PDB entry 1RY1 | electron microscopy, 12.00 A resolution (very low resolution: no residue pairs are listed; an interface is given only as per-side residue counts) | chains W and S of the 14 polymer chains in the assembly

[Chain W]
Protein: SRP54M
Source organism: Canis lupus familiaris
Amino-acid sequence (109 residues; row label = number of the first residue in the row):
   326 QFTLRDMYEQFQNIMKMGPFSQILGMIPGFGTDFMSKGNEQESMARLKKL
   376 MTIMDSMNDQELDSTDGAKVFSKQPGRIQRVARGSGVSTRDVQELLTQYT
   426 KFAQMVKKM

[Chain S]
Protein: signal sequence peptide
Amino-acid sequence (18 residues; row label = number of the first residue in the row):
    50 LGFPINFLTLYVTVQHKK

[How chain W and chain S interact]
At this resolution (12 A) residue pairs are not listed: 18 residues of chain W and 11 of chain S lie at the interface.

[Overview]
18 residues of chain W face 11 of chain S across their interface.
Here chain W is SRP54M (Canis lupus familiaris) and chain S is signal sequence peptide. Entry 1RY1 (Structure
of the signal recognition particle interacting with the elongation-arrested ribosome) was determined by
electron microscopy.
